8HHZ - chains B and E of the 9 polymer chains in the assembly; structure by electron microscopy, 4.28 A resolution (low resolution: residue-level contacts below are approximate; hydrogen-bond / salt-bridge calls are withheld).

Chain B:
Molecule: Spike glycoprotein
From: Severe acute respiratory syndrome coronavirus 2
UniProt: P0DTC2 (SPIKE_SARS2); residue numbers follow UniProt; this construct covers 14-70, 73-142, 146-210, 215-1210
Sequence (1261 residues; row label = number of the first residue in the row; note: 9 numbers in that range are skipped by the numbering (no residue carries them; nothing is unmodelled there); a row labelled like 210A-210F holds insertion residues (210A, then the next letters in order); numbers below 1 keep their minus sign (Met-5 is residue -5)):
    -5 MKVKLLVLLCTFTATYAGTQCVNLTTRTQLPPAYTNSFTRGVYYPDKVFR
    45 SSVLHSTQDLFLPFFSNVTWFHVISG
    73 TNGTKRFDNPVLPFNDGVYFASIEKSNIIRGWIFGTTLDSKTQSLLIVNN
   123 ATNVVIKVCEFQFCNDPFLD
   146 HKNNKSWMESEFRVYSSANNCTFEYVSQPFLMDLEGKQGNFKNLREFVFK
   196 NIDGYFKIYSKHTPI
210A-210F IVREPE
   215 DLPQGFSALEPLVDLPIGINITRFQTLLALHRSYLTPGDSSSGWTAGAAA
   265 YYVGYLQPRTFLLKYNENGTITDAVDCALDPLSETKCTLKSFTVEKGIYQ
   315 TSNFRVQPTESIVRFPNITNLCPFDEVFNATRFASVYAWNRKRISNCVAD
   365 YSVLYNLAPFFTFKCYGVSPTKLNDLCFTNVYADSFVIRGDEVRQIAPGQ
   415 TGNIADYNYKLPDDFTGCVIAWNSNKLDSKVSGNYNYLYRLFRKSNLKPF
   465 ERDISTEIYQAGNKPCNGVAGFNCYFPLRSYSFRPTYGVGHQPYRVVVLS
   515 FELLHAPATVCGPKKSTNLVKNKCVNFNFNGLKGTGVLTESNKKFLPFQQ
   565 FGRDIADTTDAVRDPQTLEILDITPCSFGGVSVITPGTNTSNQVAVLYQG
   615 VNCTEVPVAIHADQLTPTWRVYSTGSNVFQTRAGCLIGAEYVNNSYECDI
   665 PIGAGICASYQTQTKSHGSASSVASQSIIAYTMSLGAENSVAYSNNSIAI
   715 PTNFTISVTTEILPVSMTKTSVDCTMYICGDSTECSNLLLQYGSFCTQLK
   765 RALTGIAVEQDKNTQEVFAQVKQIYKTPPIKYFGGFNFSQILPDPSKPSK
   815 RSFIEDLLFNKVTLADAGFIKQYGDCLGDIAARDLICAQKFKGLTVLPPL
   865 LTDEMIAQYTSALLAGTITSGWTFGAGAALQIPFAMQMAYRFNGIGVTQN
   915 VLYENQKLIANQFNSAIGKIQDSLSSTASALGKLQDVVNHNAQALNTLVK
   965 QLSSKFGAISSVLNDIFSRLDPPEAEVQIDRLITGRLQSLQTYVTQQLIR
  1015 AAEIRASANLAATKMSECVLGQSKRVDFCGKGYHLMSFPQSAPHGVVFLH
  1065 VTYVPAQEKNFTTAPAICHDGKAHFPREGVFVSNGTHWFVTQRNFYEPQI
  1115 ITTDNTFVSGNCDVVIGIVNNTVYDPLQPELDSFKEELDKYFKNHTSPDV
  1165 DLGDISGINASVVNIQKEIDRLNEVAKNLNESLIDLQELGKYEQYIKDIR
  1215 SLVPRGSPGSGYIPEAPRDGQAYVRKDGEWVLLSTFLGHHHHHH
Unresolved in the structure: -5 to 26, 73-80, 146-165, 177-186, 210A-210F, 330-334, 456-460, 470-490, 528-531, 621-639, 677-689, 829-853, 1147-1258
Differences from the reference sequence: initiating methionine (-5); expression tag (-4 to 13, 1211-1258); variant Val67 (Ala in P0DTC2), Ile95 (Thr in P0DTC2), Asp142 (Gly in P0DTC2), Ile210A (Leu212 in P0DTC2), Asp339 (Gly in P0DTC2), Leu371 (Ser in P0DTC2), Pro373 (Ser in P0DTC2), Phe375 (Ser in P0DTC2), Asn417 (Lys in P0DTC2), Lys440 (Asn in P0DTC2), Ser446 (Gly in P0DTC2), Asn477 (Ser in P0DTC2), Lys478 (Thr in P0DTC2), Ala484 (Glu in P0DTC2), Arg493 (Gln in P0DTC2), Ser496 (Gly in P0DTC2), Arg498 (Gln in P0DTC2), Tyr501 (Asn in P0DTC2), His505 (Tyr in P0DTC2), Lys547 (Thr in P0DTC2), Gly614 (Asp in P0DTC2), Tyr655 (His in P0DTC2), Lys679 (Asn in P0DTC2), His681 (Pro in P0DTC2), Gly682 (Arg in P0DTC2), Ser683 (Arg in P0DTC2), Ser685 (Arg in P0DTC2), Lys764 (Asn in P0DTC2), Tyr796 (Asp in P0DTC2), Lys856 (Asn in P0DTC2), His954 (Gln in P0DTC2), Lys969 (Asn in P0DTC2), Phe981 (Leu in P0DTC2), Pro986 (Lys in P0DTC2), Pro987 (Val in P0DTC2); insertion (210D-210F)
Curated features (UniProtKB/Swiss-Prot):
  - region: Asn280 to Cys301 (Putative superantigen), Arg403 to Asp405 (Integrin-binding motif), Asn448 to Phe456 (Immunodominant HLA epitope recognized by the CD8+), Ser816 to Tyr837 (Fusion peptide 1), Lys835 to Phe855 (Fusion peptide 2), Asp1163 to Glu1202 (Heptad repeat 2)
  - site: Arg815, Ser816 (Cleavage)
  - glycosylation: Asn17 (N-linked (GlcNAc...) (complex) asparagine), Asn61 (N-linked (GlcNAc...) (hybrid) asparagine), Asn74 (N-linked (GlcNAc...) (complex) asparagine), Asn122 (N-linked (GlcNAc...) (hybrid) asparagine), Asn149 (N-linked (GlcNAc...) (complex) asparagine), Asn165 (N-linked (GlcNAc...) (complex) asparagine), Asn234 (N-linked (GlcNAc...) (high mannose) asparagine), Asn282 (N-linked (GlcNAc...) (complex) asparagine), Thr323 (O-linked (GalNAc) threonine), Ser325 (O-linked (HexNAc...) serine), Asn331 (N-linked (GlcNAc...) (complex) asparagine), Asn343 (N-linked (GlcNAc...) (complex) asparagine), Asn603 (N-linked (GlcNAc...) (hybrid) asparagine), Asn616 (N-linked (GlcNAc...) (complex) asparagine), Asn657 (N-linked (GlcNAc...) (complex) asparagine), Thr676 (O-linked (GlcNAc...) threonine), Thr678 (O-linked (GlcNAc...) threonine), Asn709 (N-linked (GlcNAc...) (high mannose) asparagine), Asn717 (N-linked (GlcNAc...) (hybrid) asparagine), Asn801 (N-linked (GlcNAc...) (hybrid) asparagine) and 6 more in UniProt
  - natural variant: Leu18 (L18F: In strain: Beta/B.1.351, Gamma/P.1 and 1 more), Thr19 (T19I: In strain: Omicron/BQ.1.1, Omicron/XBB.1.5 and 1 more; T19R: In strain: Delta/B.1.617.2, Omicron/BA.2 and 4 more), Thr20 (T20N: In strain: Gamma/P.1), Leu24 to Ala27 (sequence variant, change not given here; In strain: Omicron/BA.2, Omicron/BA.2.12.1 and 6 more), Pro26 (P26S: In strain: Gamma/P.1), Gln52 (Q52H: In strain: Omicron/EG.5.1), Val67 (A67V: In strain: Eta/B.1.525, Omicron/BA.1; this construct carries the variant), Gly75 (G75V: In strain: Lambda/C.37), Thr76 (T76I: In strain: Lambda/C.37), Asp80 (D80A: In strain: Beta/B.1.351), Val83 (V83A: In strain: Omicron/XBB.1.5, Omicron/EG.5.1), Ile95 (T95I: In strain: Iota/B.1.526, Mu/B.1.621 and 2 more; this construct carries the variant), 69 further natural variant entries in UniProt
  - mutagenesis: Asn121 (N121Q: Partial loss of biliverdin affinity), Arg190 (R190K: Partial loss of biliverdin affinity), Asn234 (N234Q: Increased resistance to neutralizing antibodies), Asn331 (N331Q: Reduced viral infectivity), Asn343 (N343Q: Reduced viral infectivity), Leu452 (L452R: Increased resistance to neutralizing antibodies. Decreases HLA binding to NF9 epitope. Increased binding affinity to human ACE2), Tyr453 (Y453F: Decreased HLA binding to NF9 epitope. Increased binding affinity to human ACE2), Ala475 (A475V: Increased resistance to neutralizing antibodies), Val483 (V483A: Increased resistance to neutralizing antibodies), Phe490 (F490L: Increased resistance to neutralizing antibodies and human covalescent sera neutralization), His519 (H519P: Increased resistance to human covalescent sera neutralization), Ser673 (S673A: No effect on O-glycosylation by host GALNT1), 4 further mutagenesis entries in UniProt
Disulfides: Cys131-Cys166, Cys291-Cys301, Cys336-Cys361, Cys379-Cys432, Cys391-Cys525, Cys538-Cys590, Cys617-Cys649, Cys662-Cys671, Cys738-Cys760, Cys743-Cys749, Cys1032-Cys1043, Cys1082-Cys1126

Chain E:
Molecule: IY-2A Fab heavy chain
From: Homo sapiens
Notes: antibody fragment or engineered binder
Sequence (224 residues; numbered 1 to 220 plus 4 insertion-coded residues; the number before each row is that of its first residue; a row labelled like 82A-82C holds insertion residues (82A, then the next letters in order)):
     1 QVQLVEWGAGLLKPSETLSLTCAVYGGSFSGYYWSWIRQPPGKGLEWIGL
    51 INHSGSTNYNPSLKSRVTISLDTSKNQFSLKL
82A-82C TSV
    83 TAADTAVYYCARGLGIFGVVTL
  104A S
   105 DVWGQGTTVTVSSASTKGPSVFPLAPSSKSTSGGTAALGCLVKDYFPEPV
   155 TVSWNSGALTSGVHTFPAVLQSSGLYSLSSVVTVPSSSLGTQTYICNVNH
   205 KPSNTKVDKKVEPKSC
Unresolved in the structure: 220
Disulfides: Cys22-Cys92, Cys144-Cys200

Interface between chain B and chain E:
Residue-residue contacts (15):
  Arg328(B) - Ser30(E)
  Tyr365(B) - Ile98(E)
  Tyr365(B) - Phe99(E)
  Ser366(B) - Asn52(E)
  Ser366(B) - His53(E)
  Ser366(B) - Ser54(E)
  Ser366(B) - Ser56(E)
  Leu368(B) - Ser56(E)
  Ala372(B) - Phe99(E)
  Phe374(B) - Phe99(E)
  Phe374(B) - Val101(E)
  Phe377(B) - Ile98(E)
  Phe377(B) - Phe99(E)
  Asn532(B) - Ser28(E)
  Asn532(B) - Tyr32(E)
Other interface residues (no listed pair), chain B (11 interface residues in all): Val327, Phe375, Ile434
Other interface residues (no listed pair), chain E (11 interface residues in all): Gly27

In short:
The chain B/chain E interface involves 11 residues from each chain. Curated annotation (UniProt) lists 16
mutagenesis sites on chain B.
Here chain B is Spike glycoprotein (Severe acute respiratory syndrome coronavirus 2) and chain E is IY-2A Fab
heavy chain (Homo sapiens). Entry 8HHZ (SARS-CoV-2 Omicron BA.1 Spike in complex with IY-2A) was determined by
electron microscopy, deposited together with 7YCK, 7YCN and 8HHX.
